PDB entry 6A8O | X-ray diffraction, 2.77 A resolution | chains B and P

Chain B:
Molecule: Plasma kallikrein
From: Mus musculus
Notes: EC 3.4.21.34
Reference sequence: P26262 (KLKB1_MOUSE); the construct lacks a stretch of the UniProt sequence and is renumbered around it, so the offset changes along the chain: 16-38 = UniProt 391-413; 39-60 = UniProt 416-437; 66-148 = UniProt 447-529; 150-173 = UniProt 530-553; 5 more segments
Amino-acid sequence (248 residues; row label = number of the first residue in the row; note: 10 numbers in that range are skipped by the numbering (no residue carries them; nothing is unmodelled there); a row labelled like 38A-38B holds insertion residues (38A, then the next letters in order)):
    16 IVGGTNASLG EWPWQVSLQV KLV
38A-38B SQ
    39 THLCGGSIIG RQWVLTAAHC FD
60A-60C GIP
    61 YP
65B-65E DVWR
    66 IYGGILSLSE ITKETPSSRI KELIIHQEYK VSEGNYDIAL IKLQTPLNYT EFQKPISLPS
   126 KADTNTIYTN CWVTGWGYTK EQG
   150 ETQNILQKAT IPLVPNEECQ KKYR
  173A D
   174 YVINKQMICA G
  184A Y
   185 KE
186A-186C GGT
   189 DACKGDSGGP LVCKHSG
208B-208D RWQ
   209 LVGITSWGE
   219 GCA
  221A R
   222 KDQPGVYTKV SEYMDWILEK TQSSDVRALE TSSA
Disordered / not traced: 244-255
Differences from the reference sequence: engineered mutation Ser-122 (Cys503 in P26262)
UniProt features mapped onto this chain:
  - active site (Charge relay system): His-57, Asp-102, Ser-195
  - glycosylation (N-linked (GlcNAc...) asparagine): Asn-21, Asn-113
Cystine bridges: Cys-136/Cys-201, Cys-168/Cys-182, Cys-191/Cys-220
Residues lining bound ligands: piperidine-1-carboximidamide (MRZ): Asp-189, Ala-190, Cys-191, Thr-213, Ser-214, Trp-215, Gly-216, Gly-219, Cys-220, Ala-221, Gly-226, Tyr-228

Chain P:
Molecule: peptide inhibitor,
Amino-acid sequence (10 residues; each row starts with the number of its first residue):
     1 CPAYSAYLDC
Cystine bridges: Cys-1/Cys-10
Residues lining bound ligands: piperidine-1-carboximidamide (MRZ): Tyr-4, Ser-5, Ala-6

Chain B / chain P interface:
Contacting residue pairs (21):
  His-40(B) / Leu-8(P)
  Leu-41(B) / Tyr-7(P)
  Leu-41(B) / Leu-8(P)  hydrophobic
  Cys-58(B) / Tyr-7(P)
  Ser-97(B) / Tyr-4(P)
  Glu-98(B) / Tyr-4(P)
  Tyr-143(B) / Leu-8(P)  hydrophobic
  Thr-151(B) / Leu-8(P)
  Cys-191(B) / Ala-6(P)
  Lys-192(B) / Ala-6(P)
  Lys-192(B) / Tyr-7(P)
  Lys-192(B) / Leu-8(P)
  Lys-192(B) / Cys-10(P)  hydrogen bond (side chain-backbone)
  Gly-193(B) / Ala-6(P)
  Gly-193(B) / Leu-8(P)
  Ser-195(B) / Ala-6(P)  hydrogen bond (side chain-backbone)
  Ser-195(B) / Tyr-7(P)
  Trp-215(B) / Tyr-4(P)
  Gly-216(B) / Ala-3(P)
  Gly-216(B) / Tyr-4(P)  hydrogen bond (backbone-backbone)
  Glu-217(B) / Ala-3(P)
Also at the interface, not in a pair above, chain B (19 interface residues in all): His-57, Ile-60B, Tyr-174, Ser-214, Gly-219

In short:
19 residues of chain B and 6 residues of chain P are in contact, with 3 hydrogen bonds. Polar pairs include
Lys-192(B)/Cys-10(P), Ser-195(B)/Ala-6(P) and Gly-216(B)/Tyr-4(P). Piperidine-1-carboximidamide is bound
between chain B and chain P. From UniProt: 3 active-site residues on chain B.
Chain B is Plasma kallikrein (Mus musculus) and chain P is peptide inhibitor,; the structure, Crystal
structures of the serine protease domain of murine plasma kallikrein with peptide inhibitor mupain-1-16, was
determined by X-ray diffraction.
